PDB entry 7L49 | electron microscopy, 3.10 A resolution | chains B and E of the 6 polymer chains in the assembly

Chain B:
Protein: Cas12f1
Sequence (529 residues; each row starts with the number of its first residue):
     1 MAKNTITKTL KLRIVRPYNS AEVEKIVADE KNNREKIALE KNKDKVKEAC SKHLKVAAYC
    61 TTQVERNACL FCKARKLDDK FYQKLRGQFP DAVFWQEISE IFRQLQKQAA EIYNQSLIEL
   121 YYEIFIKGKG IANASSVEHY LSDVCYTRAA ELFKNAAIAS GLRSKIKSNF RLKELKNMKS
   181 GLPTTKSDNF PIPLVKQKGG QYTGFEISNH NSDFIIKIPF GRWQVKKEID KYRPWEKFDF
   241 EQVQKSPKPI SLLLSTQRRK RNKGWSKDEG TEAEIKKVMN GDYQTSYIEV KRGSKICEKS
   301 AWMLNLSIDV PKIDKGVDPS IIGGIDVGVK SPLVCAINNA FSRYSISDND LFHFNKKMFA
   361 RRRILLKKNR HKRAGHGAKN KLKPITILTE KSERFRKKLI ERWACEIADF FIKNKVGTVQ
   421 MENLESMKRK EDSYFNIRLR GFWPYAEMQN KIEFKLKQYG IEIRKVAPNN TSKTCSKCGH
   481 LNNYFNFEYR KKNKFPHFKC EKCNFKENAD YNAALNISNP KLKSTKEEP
Disordered / not traced: 1-6, 526-529
Bound ions: Zn2+: Cys478, Cys500
Reported in the primary citation:
  - mutagenesis - I118G, Y121G, Y122G, Y146A, L182G, K196A, Y202A, R396A, F487A: decreased catalytic activity
  - mutagenesis - Y121E/Y122E, Y121G/Y122G, S142A, R163A, Q197A: abolished catalytic activity
  - binding site for NTS: His139, Ser142, Tyr146, Arg163, Lys196
  - binding site for TS: Gln197, Tyr202, Arg343, Arg396
  - binding site for sgRNA (chain E): Phe341
  - catalytic residues: Asp326, Glu422, Arg490, Asp510
  - binding site for Substrate: Met427, Phe487, Arg490

Chain E:
Molecule: sgRNA
Sequence (225 nucleotides; row label = number of the first residue in the row; numbers below 1 keep their minus sign (G-2 is residue -2)):
    -2 GGGCUUCACU GAUAAAGUGG AGAACCGCUU CACCAAAAGC UGUCCCUUAG GGGAUUAGAA
    58 CUUGAGUGAA GGUGGGCUGC UUGCAUCAGC CUAAUGUCGA GAAGUGCUUU CUUCGGAAAG
   118 UAACCCUCGA AACAAAUUCA UUUUUCCUCU CCAAUUCUGC ACAAGAAAGU UGCAGAACCC
   178 GAAUAGACGA AUGAAGGAAU GCAACAGUUG ACCCAACGUC GCCGG
Disordered / not traced: -2 to 21, 34-58, 141-181

Interface between chain B and chain E:
Pairs across the interface (62):
  Lys8(B) - G218(E)  hydrogen bond to the base
  Ala134(B) - G113(E)  sugar contact
  Glu138(B) - G112(E)  sugar contact
  Lys173(B) - A100(E)  sugar contact
  Lys173(B) - G101(E)  phosphate contact
  Glu174(B) - G101(E)  hydrogen bond to the sugar
  Asn177(B) - A100(E)  sugar contact
  Lys179(B) - A100(E)  base contact
  Lys179(B) - C123(E)  sugar contact
  Lys179(B) - U124(E)  sugar contact
  Lys186(B) - C209(E)  phosphate contact
  Asn189(B) - C210(E)  hydrogen bond to the phosphate
  Glu269(B) - C220(E)  sugar contact
  Gly270(B) - C219(E)  hydrogen bond to the sugar
  Gly270(B) - C220(E)  sugar contact
  Glu274(B) - C219(E)  hydrogen bond to the sugar
  Ser294(B) - C211(E)  phosphate contact
  Lys312(B) - C104(E)  phosphate contact
  Lys330(B) - A62(E)  hydrogen bond to the sugar
  Phe341(B) - G222(E)  base contact
  Asp348(B) - G24(E)  hydrogen bond to the base
  Asn349(B) - U92(E)  base contact
  Asp350(B) - U92(E)  sugar contact
  Phe352(B) - G24(E)  stacking on the base
  Phe352(B) - C25(E)  phosphate contact
  His353(B) - G72(E)  phosphate contact
  His353(B) - U92(E)  hydrogen bond to the base
  Phe354(B) - A90(E)  sugar contact
  Phe354(B) - A91(E)  phosphate contact
  Lys356(B) - C25(E)  salt bridge to the phosphate
  Lys356(B) - G71(E)  base contact
  Lys356(B) - G72(E)  salt bridge to the phosphate
  Lys357(B) - U70(E)  base contact
  Lys357(B) - U89(E)  hydrogen bond to the sugar
  Lys357(B) - A91(E)  salt bridge to the phosphate
  Met358(B) - A90(E)  sugar contact
  Phe359(B) - C22(E)  base contact
  Phe359(B) - G71(E)  base contact
  Ala360(B) - U70(E)  base contact
  Ala360(B) - G71(E)  base contact
  Arg361(B) - U70(E)  base contact
  Arg361(B) - U89(E)  base contact
  Arg361(B) - A90(E)  salt bridge to the phosphate
  Arg363(B) - C22(E)  base contact
  Arg363(B) - G69(E)  hydrogen bond to the base
  Arg363(B) - U70(E)  salt bridge to the phosphate
  Arg363(B) - G71(E)  hydrogen bond to the base
  Ile364(B) - U70(E)  base contact
  Lys367(B) - G69(E)  salt bridge to the phosphate
  Lys391(B) - A90(E)  salt bridge to the phosphate
  Arg394(B) - A90(E)  base contact
  Phe395(B) - A90(E)  base contact
  Phe395(B) - G93(E)  sugar contact
  Lys398(B) - A90(E)  base contact
  Lys398(B) - U94(E)  sugar contact
  Lys398(B) - C95(E)  salt bridge to the phosphate
  Arg402(B) - G93(E)  hydrogen bond to the phosphate
  Arg402(B) - U94(E)  salt bridge to the phosphate
  Lys413(B) - C217(E)  phosphate contact
  Tyr434(B) - G24(E)  base contact
  Arg438(B) - G24(E)  base contact
  Arg438(B) - A62(E)  hydrogen bond to the base
Also at the interface, not in a pair above, chain B (46 interface residues in all): Lys167, Thr184, Ala273, Leu388, Arg440, Lys494, Phe495
Also at the interface, not in a pair above, chain E (35 interface residues in all): C23, G61, U102, A114, U216

Summary:
46 residues of chain B and 35 residues of chain E are in contact, with 13 hydrogen bonds, 9 salt bridges and 1
aromatic stacking contact. Polar contacts include Lys8(B)-G218(E), Asp348(B)-G24(E) and His353(B)-U92(E). From
the paper: catalytic residues Asp326(B), Glu422(B) and Arg490(B) among others; I118G, Y121G and Y122G of chain
B, among others, reduce catalytic activity; 14 substitutions were tested in all.
Chain B is Cas12f1 and chain E is sgRNA; the structure, Cryo-EM structure of CRISPR-Cas12f Ternary Complex,
was determined by electron microscopy together with 7L48 from the same study.
